7TJJ - chains D and H of the 9 polymer chains in the assembly; structure by electron microscopy, 2.70 A resolution.

== Chain D ==
Name: Origin recognition complex subunit 4
From: Saccharomyces cerevisiae
UniProt: P54791 (ORC4_YEAST); residues 1-529 here = UniProt positions 1-529
Chain sequence (532 residues; numbered -2 to 529; the number before each row is that of its first residue; numbers below 1 keep their minus sign (Ser-2 is residue -2)):
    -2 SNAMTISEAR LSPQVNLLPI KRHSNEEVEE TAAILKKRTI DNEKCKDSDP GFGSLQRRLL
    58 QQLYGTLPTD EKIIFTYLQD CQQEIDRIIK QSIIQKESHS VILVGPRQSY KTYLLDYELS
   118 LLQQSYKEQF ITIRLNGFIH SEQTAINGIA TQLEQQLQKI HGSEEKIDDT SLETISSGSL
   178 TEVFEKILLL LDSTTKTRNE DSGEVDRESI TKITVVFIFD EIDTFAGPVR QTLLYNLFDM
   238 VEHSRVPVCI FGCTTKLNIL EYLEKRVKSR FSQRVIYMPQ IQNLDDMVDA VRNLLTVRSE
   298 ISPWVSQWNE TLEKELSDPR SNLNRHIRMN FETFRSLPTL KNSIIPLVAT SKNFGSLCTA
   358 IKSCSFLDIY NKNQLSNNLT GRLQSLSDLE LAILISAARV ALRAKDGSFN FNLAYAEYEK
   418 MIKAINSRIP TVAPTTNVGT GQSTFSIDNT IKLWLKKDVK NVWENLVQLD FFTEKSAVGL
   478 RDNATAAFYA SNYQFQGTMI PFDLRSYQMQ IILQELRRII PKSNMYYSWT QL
Not modelled in the structure: -2 to 45, 159-170, 190-207, 426-446
Sequence notes: expression tag (-2 to 0)
UniProt features mapped onto this chain:
  - modified residue: Ser9 (Phosphoserine)
Ion coordination: Mg2+: Thr109 (together with ATP)
Small-molecule neighbours:
  - ATP (adenosine-5'-triphosphate), molecule 1: Tyr61, Gly62, Pro103, Arg104, Gln105, Ser106, Tyr107, Lys108, Thr109, Tyr110, Asp113, Thr252, Pro335, Lys338
  - ATP, molecule 2: His240, Arg263, Arg267

== Chain H ==
Molecule: DNA, 84 bp ARS1
Sequence (84 nucleotides; row label = number of the first residue in the row):
     1 TTTGTGCACT TGCCTGCAGG CCTTTTGAAA AGCAAGCATA AAAGATCTAA ACATAAAATC
    61 TGTAAAATAA CAAGATGTAA AGAT
Not modelled in the structure: 1-23, 65-84

== How chain D and chain H interact ==
Pairs across the interface - 11 pairs, chain D then chain H:
  Val475(D) - DA45(H)  phosphate contact
  Arg478(D) - DA45(H)  salt bridge to the phosphate
  Tyr486(D) - DT46(H)  base contact
  Tyr486(D) - DC47(H)  base contact
  Tyr486(D) - DT48(H)  base contact
  Tyr490(D) - DA43(H)  sugar contact
  Tyr490(D) - DG44(H)  hydrogen bond to the phosphate
  Phe492(D) - DG44(H)  phosphate contact
  Phe492(D) - DA45(H)  phosphate contact
  Gln493(D) - DA43(H)  phosphate contact
  Gln493(D) - DG44(H)  hydrogen bond to the phosphate
Also at the interface, not in a pair above, chain D (7 interface residues in all): Ala483

== Summary ==
Chain D and chain H form an interface of 7 and 6 residues respectively; the contacts include 2 hydrogen bonds
and 1 salt bridge. Polar contacts include Tyr490(D)-DG44(H), Gln493(D)-DG44(H) and Arg478(D)-DA45(H). Chain D
binds ATP.
Here chain D is Origin recognition complex subunit 4 (Saccharomyces cerevisiae) and chain H is DNA, 84 bp
ARS1. Entry 7TJJ (S. cerevisiae ORC bound to 84 bp ARS1 DNA and Cdc6 (state 1) with docked Orc6 ...) was
determined by electron microscopy, deposited together with 7TJF, 7TJH, 7TJI and 7TJK.
